Entry 6T6C (X-ray diffraction, 1.25 A resolution); this record covers chain A.

# Chain A
Protein: Lysozyme C
Organism: Opisthocomus hoazin
Notes: EC 3.2.1.17
UniProt: Q91159 (LYSC_OPIHO); residues 2-126 here correspond to UniProt positions 21-145 (UniProt number = residue number + 19)
Sequence (128 residues; row label = number of the first residue in the row; numbers below 1 keep their minus sign (Glu-1 is residue -1)):
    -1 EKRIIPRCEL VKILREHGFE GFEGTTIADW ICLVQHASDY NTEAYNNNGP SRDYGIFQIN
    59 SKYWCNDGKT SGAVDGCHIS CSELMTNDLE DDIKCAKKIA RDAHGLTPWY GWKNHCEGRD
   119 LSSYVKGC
Differences from the reference sequence: insertion (0-1); engineered mutation Ala35 (Glu54 in Q91159)
Swiss-Prot annotation at these positions:
  - active site: Asp51
Cystine bridges: Cys6-Cys126, Cys30-Cys114, Cys63-Cys79, Cys75-Cys93
What the authors report for this chain:
  - mutagenesis - E35A, R50T: decreased catalytic activity
  - mutagenesis - R50T: decreased stability
  - mutagenesis - D90A, Y108V: increased stability

# Summary
UniProt lists active-site residue Asp51. From the paper: E35A and R50T reduce catalytic activity; D90A and
Y108V increase stability.
Chain A is Lysozyme C (Opisthocomus hoazin); the structure, Complex with chitin oligomer of C-type lysozyme
from the upper gastrointestinal tract of Opisthocomus hoatzin, was determined by X-ray diffraction (same
publication as 6T5S).
